8GTC - chains D and G of the 27 polymer chains in the assembly; structure by electron microscopy, 4.50 A resolution (low resolution: residue-level contacts below are approximate; hydrogen-bond / salt-bridge calls are withheld).

Chain D:
Molecule: Major tail protein
Source organism: Dinoroseobacter phage vB_DshS-R4C
UniProtKB: A0A4Y6EGR9 (A0A4Y6EGR9_9CAUD); residue numbers follow UniProt; this construct covers 1-130
Sequence (130 residues; each row starts with the number of its first residue):
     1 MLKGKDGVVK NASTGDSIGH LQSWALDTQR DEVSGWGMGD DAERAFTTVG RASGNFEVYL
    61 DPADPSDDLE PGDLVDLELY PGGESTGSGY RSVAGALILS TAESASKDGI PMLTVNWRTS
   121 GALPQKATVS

Chain G:
Molecule: Distal tail protein
Source organism: Dinoroseobacter phage vB_DshS-R4C
UniProtKB: A0A4Y6E7X5 (A0A4Y6E7X5_9CAUD); residues 1-214 here = UniProt positions 1-214
Sequence (214 residues; numbered 1 to 214; the number before each row is that of its first residue):
     1 MQFIDVEFPR DIAAGCQAVL TRRDEVVTLA SGREEVNSRW ADTRRSWDAG LGVRDEADLA
    61 QVVALFEEVR GRLYAFRFRD WLDWRTAATR APITATDQPL GLGDGSRTAF QVVKVYGAVN
   121 PYTRPLSLPH PGTVRVALDG VTQPSGWTLT APGGVITFDT PPALGVTVTA GCSFDVPVRF
   181 SDPELAVQWA YFREGQAGLA QAPSIPLIEV RLDP

How chain D and chain G interact:
Residue-residue contacts (6; chain D residue first):
  M38(D) - A14(G)
  M38(D) - G15(G)
  T47(D) - Q196(G)
  T48(D) - E194(G)
  T48(D) - G195(G)
  T48(D) - Q196(G)
Interface residues without a listed pair, chain D (5 interface residues in all): G37, F46

Overview:
The chain D/chain G interface involves 5 residues from each chain.
Chain D is Major tail protein and chain G is Distal tail protein, both from Dinoroseobacter phage vB_DshS-R4C;
the structure, Cryo-EM model of the marine siphophage vB_DshS-R4C baseplate-tail complex, was determined by
electron microscopy (same publication as 8GTB, 8GTD and 8GTF).
